6BQX - chain A; structure by X-ray diffraction, 1.99 A resolution.

== Chain A ==
Molecule: Thiol:disulfide interchange protein DsbA
Source organism: Escherichia coli
UniProtKB: P0AEG4 (DSBA_ECOLI); residues 1-189 here correspond to UniProt positions 20-208 (UniProt number = residue number + 19)
Chain sequence (189 residues; numbered 1 to 189; the number before each row is that of its first residue):
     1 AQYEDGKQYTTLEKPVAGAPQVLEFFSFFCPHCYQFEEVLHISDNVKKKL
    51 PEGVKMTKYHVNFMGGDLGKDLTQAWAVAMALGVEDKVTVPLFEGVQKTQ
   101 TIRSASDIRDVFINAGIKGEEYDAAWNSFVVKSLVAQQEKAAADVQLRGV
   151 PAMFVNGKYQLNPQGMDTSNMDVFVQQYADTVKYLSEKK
Not modelled in the structure: 189
Disulfide bonds: C30-C33
Residues lining bound ligands: N-methyl-1-(4-phenoxyphenyl)methanamine (9AG): H32, Q35, F36, L40, V150, P151, P163, T168, M171, F174
Reported in the primary citation:
  - binding site for N-methyl-1-(4-phenoxyphenyl)methanamine: H32, Q35, F36, L40, G65, P151, P163, T168
  - catalytic residues: C30, C33 (citing earlier work)

== In short ==
Chain A binds N-methyl-1-(4-phenoxyphenyl)methanamine. From the paper: catalytic residues C30 and C33; a
binding site for N-methyl-1-(4-phenoxyphenyl)methanamine at H32, Q35 and F36 among others.
Chain A is Thiol:disulfide interchange protein DsbA (Escherichia coli); the structure, Crystal structure of
Escherichia coli DsbA in complex with N-methyl-1-(4-phenoxyphenyl)methanamine, was determined by X-ray
diffraction, deposited together with 6BR4.
